PDB entry 9N4V | electron microscopy, 1.85 A resolution | chains A and M of the 48 polymer chains in the assembly

# Chain A (and M)
Name: DUF877 family protein
From: Azotobacter vinelandii
Notes: chain M of this document is another copy of the same molecule, construct and numbering; everything in this record applies to it too
UniProtKB: C1DM91 (C1DM91_AZOVD); residue numbers follow UniProt; this construct covers 1-493
Sequence (493 residues; row label = number of the first residue in the row):
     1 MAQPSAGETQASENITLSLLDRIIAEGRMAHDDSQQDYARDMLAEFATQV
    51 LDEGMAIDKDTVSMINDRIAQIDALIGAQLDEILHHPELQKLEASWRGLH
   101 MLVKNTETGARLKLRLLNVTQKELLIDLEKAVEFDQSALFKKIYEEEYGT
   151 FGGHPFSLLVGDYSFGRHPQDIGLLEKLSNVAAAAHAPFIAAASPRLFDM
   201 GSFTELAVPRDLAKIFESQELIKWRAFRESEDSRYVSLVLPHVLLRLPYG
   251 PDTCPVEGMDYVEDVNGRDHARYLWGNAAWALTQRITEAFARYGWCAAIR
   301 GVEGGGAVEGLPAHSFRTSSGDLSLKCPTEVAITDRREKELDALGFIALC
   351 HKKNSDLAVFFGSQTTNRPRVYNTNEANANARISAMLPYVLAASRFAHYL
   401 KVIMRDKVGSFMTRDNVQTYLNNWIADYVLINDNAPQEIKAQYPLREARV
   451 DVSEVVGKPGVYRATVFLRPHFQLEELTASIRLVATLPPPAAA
Disordered / not traced: 1-89, 246-270, 315-325, 491-493

# Interface between chain A and chain M
Pairs across the interface (10):
  E129(A) with K104(M), hydrogen bond (backbone-side chain)
  A131(A) with K104(M), hydrogen bond (backbone-side chain)
  Q219(A) with N354(M)
  I222(A) with S355(M); D356(M)
  K223(A) with G310(M), hydrogen bond (side chain-backbone); L311(M), hydrogen bond (side chain-backbone); D356(M), salt bridge
  R225(A) with N354(M)
  A226(A) with D356(M)
Also at the interface, not in a pair above, chain A (8 interface residues in all): V132
Also at the interface, not in a pair above, chain M (7 interface residues in all): A313

# Overview
8 residues of chain A and 7 residues of chain M are in contact; the contacts include 4 hydrogen bonds and 1
salt bridge. Among the polar pairs are K223(A)-D356(M), E129(A)-K104(M) and A131(A)-K104(M).
Chain A and chain M are both DUF877 family protein (Azotobacter vinelandii); the structure, Azotobacter
vinelandii extended type VI secretion system sheath tube complex, was determined by electron microscopy,
deposited together with 9NSV.
